Entry 8ZJR (electron microscopy, 3.30 A resolution); this record covers chains J and M of the 11 polymer chains in the assembly.

Chain J:
Molecule: 147-nt DNA strand
Organism: synthetic construct
Sequence (147 nucleotides; each row starts with the number of its first residue):
     1 ATCCTCTTCCGATCTGCTTACCCAAGCGGCATGACCGTGAACCACCTCAC
    51 CAACCCACGCGTTACTATGCCCAGTCGGCTCTATTCATCGAAGGGATCAT
   101 GCTTGCACCCTAACCAAGATCGGAAGAGCGTCGTGTAACGTGTGGAT
Disordered / not traced: 1-10, 142-147

Chain M:
Molecule: DNA-binding protein RFX5
Organism: Homo sapiens
Reference sequence: P48382 (RFX5_HUMAN); residue numbers follow UniProt; this construct covers 57-188
Sequence (148 residues; each row starts with the number of its first residue):
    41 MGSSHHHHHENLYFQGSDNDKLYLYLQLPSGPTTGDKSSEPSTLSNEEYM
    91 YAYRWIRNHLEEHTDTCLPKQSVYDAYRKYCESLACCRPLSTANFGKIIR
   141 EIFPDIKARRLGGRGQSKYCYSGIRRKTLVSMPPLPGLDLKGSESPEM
Disordered / not traced: 41-84, 125-127, 170-188
Sequence notes: initiating methionine (41); expression tag (42-56)
Curated features (UniProtKB/Swiss-Prot):
  - DNA-binding region: Ala92 to Thr168 (RFX-type winged-helix)
  - region: Leu62 to Leu66 (Leucine-rich region)
  - motif: Pro173 to Leu178 (PxLPxI/L motif)
  - modified residue: Ser185 (Phosphoserine)
  - natural variant: Asp145 (D145H: In MHC2D3; uncertain significance), Arg149 (R149Q: In MHC2D5), Gly152 (G152V: In MHC2D3; uncertain significance)

Chain J / chain M interface:
Pairs across the interface (13; chain J residue first):
  DC60(J) - Arg154(M)  base contact
  DG61(J) - Gly152(M)  sugar contact
  DG61(J) - Gly153(M)  phosphate contact
  DG61(J) - Arg154(M)  hydrogen bond to the base
  DT62(J) - Arg150(M)  sugar contact
  DT62(J) - Leu151(M)  phosphate contact
  DT62(J) - Gly152(M)  hydrogen bond to the phosphate
  DT62(J) - Gly153(M)  base contact
  DT62(J) - Arg154(M)  base contact
  DT63(J) - Arg149(M)  salt bridge to the phosphate
  DT63(J) - Arg150(M)  hydrogen bond to the phosphate
  DA64(J) - Arg150(M)  base contact
  DG69(J) - Ala133(M)  base contact
Interface residues without a listed pair, chain J (7 interface residues in all): DC65

Overview:
The chain J/chain M interface involves 7 residues from each chain, with 3 hydrogen bonds and 1 salt bridge.
Polar contacts include DG61(J)-Arg154(M), DT62(J)-Gly152(M) and DT63(J)-Arg150(M). From UniProt: a DNA-binding
region on chain M.
Here chain J is a 147-nt DNA strand (synthetic construct) and chain M is DNA-binding protein RFX5 (Homo
sapiens). Entry 8ZJR (Structure of nucleosome-bound RFX5 complex) was determined by electron microscopy
together with 8ZJT from the same study.
